PDB entry 7MLR | X-ray diffraction, 1.20 A resolution | chain A

# Chain A
Molecule: Bromodomain-containing protein 4
From: Homo sapiens
UniProt: O60885 (BRD4_HUMAN), isoform O60885-3; numbering as in UniProt (aligned over 44-168)
Chain sequence (127 residues; each row starts with the number of its first residue):
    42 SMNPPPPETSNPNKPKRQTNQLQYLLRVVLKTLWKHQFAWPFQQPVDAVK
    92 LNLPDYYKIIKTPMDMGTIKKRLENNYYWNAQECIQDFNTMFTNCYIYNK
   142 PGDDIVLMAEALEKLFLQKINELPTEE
Disordered / not traced: 42
Differences from the reference sequence: expression tag (42-43)
Swiss-Prot annotation at these positions:
  - site: Asn-140 (Acetylated histone binding)
  - cross-link: Lys-99 (Glycyl lysine isopeptide (Lys-Gly) (interchain with G-Cter in SUMO2))
  - natural variant: Asp-145 (D145G: Found in a patient with a neurodevelopmental syndrome; uncertain significance)
  - mutagenesis: Asn-140 (N140A: Abolishes binding to acetylated histones)
Metal / ion sites: Na+ near Glu-124 (its only coordinating residue here)
Residues lining bound ligands: ZHS (2-(4-{5-[6-(3,5-dimethylphenoxy)pyridin-2-yl]-4-methyl-1H-1,2,3-triazol-1-yl}piperidin-1-yl)-N,N-dimethylethan-1-amine): Trp-81, Pro-82, Phe-83, Val-87, Leu-92, Leu-94, Cys-136, Tyr-139, Asn-140, Asp-144, Asp-145, Ile-146, Met-149
What the authors report for this chain:
  - binding site for ZHS: Asn-140, Asp-144
  - binding site for ZHS: Trp-81 (proposed by the authors, not directly observed)

# In short
Bound to chain A: compound ZHS. Curated annotation (UniProt) lists one mutagenesis site. From the paper: a
binding site for ZHS at Asn-140, Asp-144 and Trp-81.
Chain A is Bromodomain-containing protein 4 (Homo sapiens); the structure, X-ray crystal structure of human
BRD4(D1) in complex with 2-(4-{5-[6-(3,5-dimethylphenoxy)pyridin-2-yl]-4-methyl-1H-1,2,3-triazol-1-
yl}piperidin-1-yl)-N,N-dimethylethan-1-amine (DW34), was determined by X-ray diffraction, deposited together
with 7MLQ and 7MLS.
